PDB entry 2AJC | X-ray diffraction, 1.95 A resolution | chains A and B

# Chain A (and B)
Protein: Dipeptidyl peptidase 4
From: Sus scrofa
Notes: EC 3.4.14.5; fragment: Extracellular domain; chain B of this document is another copy of the same molecule, construct and numbering; everything in this record applies to it too
UniProt: P22411 (DPP4_PIG); residue numbers follow UniProt; this construct covers 39-766
Chain sequence (728 residues; numbered 39 to 766; the number before each row is that of its first residue):
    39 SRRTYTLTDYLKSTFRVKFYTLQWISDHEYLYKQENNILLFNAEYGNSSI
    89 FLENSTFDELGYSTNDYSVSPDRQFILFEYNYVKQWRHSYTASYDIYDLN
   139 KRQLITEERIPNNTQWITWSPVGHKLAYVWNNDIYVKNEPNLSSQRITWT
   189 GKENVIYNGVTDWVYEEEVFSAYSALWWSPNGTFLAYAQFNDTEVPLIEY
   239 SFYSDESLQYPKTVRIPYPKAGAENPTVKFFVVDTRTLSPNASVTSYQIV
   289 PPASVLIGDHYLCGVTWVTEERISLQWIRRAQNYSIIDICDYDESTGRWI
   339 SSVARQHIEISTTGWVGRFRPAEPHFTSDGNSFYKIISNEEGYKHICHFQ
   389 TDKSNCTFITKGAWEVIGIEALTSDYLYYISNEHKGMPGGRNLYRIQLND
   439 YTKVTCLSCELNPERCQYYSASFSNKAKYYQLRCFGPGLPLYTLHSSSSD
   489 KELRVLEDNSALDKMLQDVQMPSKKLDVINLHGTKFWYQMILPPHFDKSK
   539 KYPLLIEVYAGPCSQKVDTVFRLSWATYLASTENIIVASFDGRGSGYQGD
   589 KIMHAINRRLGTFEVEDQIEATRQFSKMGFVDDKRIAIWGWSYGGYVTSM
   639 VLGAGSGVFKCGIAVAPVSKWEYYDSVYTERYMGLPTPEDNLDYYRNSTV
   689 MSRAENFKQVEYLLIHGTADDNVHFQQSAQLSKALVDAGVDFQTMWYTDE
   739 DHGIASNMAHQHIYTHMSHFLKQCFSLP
Disulfide bonds: C385-C394, C444-C447, C454-C472, C649-C762
Glycans and other covalent adducts: N-acetylglucosamine (NAG) linked to N85, N92, N229, N279, N321, N685; 4-(2-aminoethyl)benzenesulfonyl fluoride (AES) linked to Y547
Residues lining bound ligands: 4-(2-aminoethyl)benzenesulfonyl fluoride (AES): R125, E205, E206, F357, C551, S552, Y662, Y666, N710
Swiss-Prot annotation at these positions:
  - active site (Charge relay system): S630, D708, H740
  - glycosylation (N-linked (GlcNAc...) asparagine): N85, N92, N150, N179, N219, N229, N279, N321, N685

# Chain A / chain B interface
Pairs across the interface - 114 pairs, chain A then chain B:
  P234(A) with Y248(B)
  L235(A) with Y248(B)
  I236(A) with P249(B)
  E237(A) with S239(B); T251(B), hydrogen bond; R253(B), salt bridge
  Y238(A) with S239(B)
  S239(A) with E237(B); Y238(B)
  Y241(A) with F713(B); Q714(B); A717(B), hydrophobic; Q718(B)
  S242(A) with Q718(B); K721(B), hydrogen bond (backbone-side chain)
  D243(A) with Q718(B)
  E244(A) with K658(B), hydrogen bond (backbone-side chain); Y661(B), hydrogen bond (backbone-side chain); M689(B); Q718(B)
  S245(A) with K658(B)
  L246(A) with Y661(B); Q714(B)
  Q247(A) with K258(B); A259(B); E660(B); Y661(B); Q714(B), hydrogen bond (backbone-side chain)
  Y248(A) with P234(B); L235(B); Y256(B), hydrogen bond (side chain-backbone); P257(B); K258(B), hydrogen bond (side chain-backbone); A261(B)
  P249(A) with I236(B); Q714(B)
  T251(A) with E237(B), hydrogen bond
  R253(A) with E237(B), salt bridge; R253(B)
  Y256(A) with Y248(B), hydrogen bond (backbone-side chain)
  P257(A) with Y248(B)
  K258(A) with Q247(B); Y248(B), hydrogen bond (backbone-side chain)
  A259(A) with Q247(B)
  A261(A) with Y248(B)
  K658(A) with E244(B), hydrogen bond (side chain-backbone); S245(B)
  E660(A) with Q247(B)
  Y661(A) with E244(B), hydrogen bond (side chain-backbone); L246(B); Q247(B)
  M689(A) with E244(B)
  F713(A) with Y241(B); W734(B), hydrophobic
  Q714(A) with Y241(B); L246(B); Q247(B), hydrogen bond (side chain-backbone); P249(B)
  S716(A) with W734(B)
  A717(A) with Y241(B), hydrophobic; W734(B); T736(B), hydrogen bond (backbone-side chain)
  Q718(A) with Y241(B); S242(B); D243(B); E244(B)
  S720(A) with W734(B), hydrogen bond; T736(B), hydrogen bond
  K721(A) with S242(B), hydrogen bond (side chain-backbone); T736(B); D737(B)
  V724(A) with Y735(B), hydrophobic; M746(B); A747(B), hydrophobic; H750(B)
  D725(A) with M746(B)
  G727(A) with M746(B)
  V728(A) with H750(B), hydrogen bond (backbone-side chain)
  D729(A) with H750(B); H754(B), salt bridge; H757(B), salt bridge
  F730(A) with M733(B); H750(B); H754(B)
  Q731(A) with Q731(B)
  T732(A) with T732(B), hydrogen bond (side chain-backbone); M733(B); W734(B)
  M733(A) with F730(B); T732(B); W734(B)
  W734(A) with L702(B), hydrophobic; F713(B), hydrophobic; S716(B); A717(B); S720(B), hydrogen bond; T732(B); M733(B); W734(B), hydrophobic
  Y735(A) with V724(B), hydrophobic
  T736(A) with A717(B), hydrogen bond (side chain-backbone); S720(B), hydrogen bond; K721(B)
  D737(A) with K721(B)
  M746(A) with V724(B); D725(B)
  A747(A) with V724(B), hydrophobic
  H750(A) with V724(B); V728(B), hydrogen bond (side chain-backbone); D729(B), salt bridge; F730(B)
  H754(A) with D729(B), salt bridge; F730(B), hydrogen bond (side chain-backbone)
  H757(A) with D729(B), salt bridge
Interface residues without a listed pair, chain A (53 interface residues in all): T687, L702
Interface residues without a listed pair, chain B (53 interface residues in all): T687, G727

# Summary
Chain A and chain B each contribute 53 residues to their interface; the contacts include 24 hydrogen bonds and
7 salt bridges. Polar contacts include E237(A)-R253(B), D729(A)-H754(B) and D729(A)-H757(B). Covalently linked
N-acetylglucosamine: at N85(A), N92(A), N229(A), N279(A), N321(A) and N685(A).
Chain A and chain B are both Dipeptidyl peptidase 4 (Sus scrofa); the structure, Porcine dipeptidyl peptidase
IV (CD26) in complex with 4-(2-Aminoethyl)-benzene sulphonyl fluoride (AEBSF), was determined by X-ray
diffraction, deposited together with 2AJ8, 2AJB and 2AJD.
